Entry 9B42 (electron microscopy, 3.50 A resolution); this record covers chains P and K of the 19 polymer chains in the assembly.

[Chain P]
Name: gp33 Tail tube
From: Pseudomonas virus Pa193
UniProt: A0A5P1KYR7 (A0A5P1KYR7_9CAUD); residues 1-150 here = UniProt positions 1-150
Amino-acid sequence (150 residues; numbered 1 to 150; the number before each row is that of its first residue):
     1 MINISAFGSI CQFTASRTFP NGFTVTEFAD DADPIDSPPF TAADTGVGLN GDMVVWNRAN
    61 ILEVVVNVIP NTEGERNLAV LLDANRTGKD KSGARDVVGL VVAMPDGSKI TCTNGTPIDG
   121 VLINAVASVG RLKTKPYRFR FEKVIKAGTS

[Chain K]
Name: gp30 Gateway
From: Pseudomonas virus Pa193
UniProt: A0A5P1KVE6 (A0A5P1KVE6_9CAUD); numbering as in UniProt (aligned over 1-183)
Amino-acid sequence (183 residues; each row starts with the number of its first residue):
     1 MFDGELIAKM VVELNAAMTS AQEALQFPDF EVVQKAQPTQ QGTSTRPTIF FQKLFDIPRG
    61 WPATDWHLDN TTRKYVEITR QHVETTFQIS SLHWQNPEIT HVVTASDIAN YVRAYFQARS
   121 TIERVKELDF LILRVSQISN EAFENDNHQF EFHPSFDMVV TYNQYIRLYE NAAYSADGVL
   181 IGV

[How chain P and chain K interact]
Residue-residue contacts (21):
  F7(P) - W61(K)
  F7(P) - P62(K)
  S9(P) - W61(K)
  T26(P) - W61(K)
  T26(P) - P62(K)  hydrogen bond (side chain-backbone)
  T26(P) - A63(K)
  T26(P) - T64(K)
  E27(P) - W61(K)
  E27(P) - A63(K)
  F28(P) - G60(K)
  F28(P) - W61(K)  hydrogen bond (backbone-backbone)
  A29(P) - W61(K)
  D30(P) - R59(K)  salt bridge
  D30(P) - G60(K)  hydrogen bond (side chain-backbone)
  P34(P) - W61(K)  hydrophobic
  I69(P) - G60(K)
  T72(P) - R80(K)
  V129(P) - R134(K)
  R131(P) - R59(K)
  R131(P) - E84(K)  salt bridge
  R131(P) - L133(K)
Interface residues without a listed pair, chain P (14 interface residues in all): A6, S128
Interface residues without a listed pair, chain K (11 interface residues in all): P58

[In short]
14 residues of chain P face 11 of chain K across their interface, with 3 hydrogen bonds and 2 salt bridges.
Polar pairs include D30(P)-R59(K), R131(P)-E84(K) and T26(P)-P62(K).
Chain P is gp33 Tail tube and chain K is gp30 Gateway, both from Pseudomonas virus Pa193; the structure,
Pseudomonas phage Pa193 neck and extended tail (collar, gateway, tail tube, and sheath proteins), was
determined by electron microscopy, deposited together with 9B40 and 9B41.
